Entry 4CFH (X-ray diffraction, 3.24 A resolution); this record covers chains B and C of the 4 polymer chains in the assembly.

Chain B:
Protein: 5'-amp-activated protein kinase subunit beta-2
From: Homo sapiens
Reference sequence: O43741 (AAKB2_HUMAN); residue numbers follow UniProt; this construct covers 187-272
Chain sequence (87 residues; each row starts with the number of its first residue):
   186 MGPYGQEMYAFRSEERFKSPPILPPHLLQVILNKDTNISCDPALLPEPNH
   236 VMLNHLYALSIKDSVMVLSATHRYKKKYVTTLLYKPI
Not modelled in the structure: 186-202, 272
Sequence notes: expression tag (186)
UniProt features mapped onto this chain:
  - mutagenesis: His235 (H235A: Results in an AMPK enzyme that is activable by phosphorylation but has significantly increased rate of dephosphorylation in phosphatase assays)

Chain C:
Protein: 5'-amp-activated protein kinase catalytic subunit alpha-1
From: Rattus norvegicus
Notes: EC 2.7.11.1
Reference sequence: P54645 (AAPK1_RAT); residues 524-548 here correspond to UniProt positions 535-559 (UniProt number = residue number + 11)
Chain sequence (27 residues; row label = number of the first residue in the row):
   522 FQVAPRPGSHTIEFFEMCANLIKILAQ
Not modelled in the structure: 522-527

Interface between chain B and chain C:
Contacting residue pairs (13):
  Asn239(B) - Phe535(C)
  Leu241(B) - Phe536(C)  hydrophobic
  Leu241(B) - Cys539(C)  hydrophobic
  Met251(B) - Ile543(C)  hydrophobic
  Leu253(B) - Phe536(C)
  Ser254(B) - Phe536(C)
  Ala255(B) - Phe536(C)
  His257(B) - Thr532(C)
  Thr266(B) - Phe536(C)
  Leu268(B) - Phe536(C)  hydrophobic
  Lys270(B) - Glu537(C)  salt bridge
  Lys270(B) - Ala540(C)
  Lys270(B) - Asn541(C)
Other interface residues (no listed pair), chain C (9 interface residues in all): Ile533

In short:
Chain B and chain C form an interface of 10 and 9 residues respectively; the contacts include 1 salt bridge.
The salt-bridged pair is Lys270(B)-Glu537(C). Curated annotation (UniProt) lists one mutagenesis site on chain
B.
Here chain B is 5'-amp-activated protein kinase subunit beta-2 (Homo sapiens) and chain C is 5'-amp-activated
protein kinase catalytic subunit alpha-1 (Rattus norvegicus). Entry 4CFH (Structure of an active form of
mammalian AMPK) was determined by X-ray diffraction (same publication as 2Y8L and 2Y8Q).
